Entry 1U0D (X-ray diffraction, 2.90 A resolution); this record covers chains D and A of the 4 polymer chains in the assembly.

[Chain D]
Molecule: 24-nt DNA strand
Sequence (24 nucleotides; row label = number of the first residue in the row):
   551 CGGAACTGTC TCACGACGTT TCGC

[Chain A]
Protein: DNA endonuclease I-CreI
Source organism: Chlamydomonas reinhardtii
Notes: EC 3.1.-.-
Reference sequence: P05725 (DNE1_CHLRE); residues 1-163 here = UniProt positions 1-163
Sequence (163 residues; numbered 1 to 163; the number before each row is that of its first residue):
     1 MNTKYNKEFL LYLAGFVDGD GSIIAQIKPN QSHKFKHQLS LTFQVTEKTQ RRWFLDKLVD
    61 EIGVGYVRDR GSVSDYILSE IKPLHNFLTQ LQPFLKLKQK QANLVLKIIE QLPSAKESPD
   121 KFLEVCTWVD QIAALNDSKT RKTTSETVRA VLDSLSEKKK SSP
Unresolved in the structure: 1, 154-163
Sequence notes: engineered mutation His-33 (Tyr in P05725), Thr-42 (Ala in P05725), Glu-47 (Gln in P05725), Glu-110 (Trp in P05725), Gln-111 (Arg in P05725)
Curated features (UniProtKB/Swiss-Prot):
  - region (Interaction with DNA): Gln-26 to Ser-32, Lys-34 to Gln-38, Arg-68 to Arg-70, Ser-138 to Thr-143
  - binding site (Mg(2+)): Gly-19, Asp-20
  - mutagenesis: Asp-20 (D20A/L/N: Loss of catalytic activity. Reduced affinity for DNA), Gln-26 (Q26A/C: Alters the specificity of the endonuclease), Gln-44 (Q44A/C/T/V/W: Alters the specificity of the endonuclease), Arg-68 (R68A: Loss of activity), Lys-98 (K98A: Strongly reduced affinity for DNA. Increased catalytic activity; K98R: Strongly reduced affinity for DNA. No effect on catalytic activity), Ser-138 (S138A: Reduced affinity for DNA. No effect on catalytic activity. Reduced cleavage; when associated with M-139), Lys-139 (K139M: Reduced affinity for DNA. No effect on catalytic activity. Reduced cleavage; when associated with A-138), Lys-142 (K142G: Reduced affinity for DNA. No effect on catalytic activity. Reduced cleavage; when associated with G-143), Thr-143 (T143G: Reduced affinity for DNA. No effect on catalytic activity. Reduced cleavage; when associated with G-142)
What the authors report for this chain:
  - specificity-determining residues: His-33
  - binding site for the 24-nt DNA strand: Asn-30
  - mutagenesis - Y33H: increased catalytic activity with the 24-nt DNA strand
  - mutagenesis - Q26A: increased catalytic activity on A:T at G6 sites
  - mutagenesis - Q26C: increased catalytic activity on G:C at G6 sites
  - mutagenesis - Q26C/Y66R: increased catalytic activity
  - mutagenesis - Y66R: abolished catalytic activity on G:C G6 target sites
  - mutagenesis - Q26C (Kd of 0.3 nM), Q26C/Y66R (Kd 0.6 nM): increased binding to G:C at positions G6
  - mutagenesis - Q26A: increased binding to A:T base-pair at positionG6
  - mutagenesis - Y66P: abolished catalytic activity on wild-type target site

[Interface between chain D and chain A]
Pairs across the interface - 20 pairs, chain D then chain A:
  DC551(D) with His-33(A), sugar contact
  DG552(D) with Ser-32(A), hydrogen bond to the base; His-33(A), phosphate contact; Lys-34(A), hydrogen bond to the phosphate; Lys-116(A), salt bridge to the phosphate
  DG553(D) with His-33(A), hydrogen bond to the base; Gln-38(A), base contact; Leu-112(A), phosphate contact
  DA554(D) with Gln-38(A), hydrogen bond to the base; Ser-79(A), phosphate contact; Glu-80(A), sugar contact; Ile-81(A), hydrogen bond to the phosphate
  DA555(D) with Tyr-66(A), phosphate contact
  DT557(D) with Arg-68(A), hydrogen bond to the base
  DG558(D) with Arg-68(A), hydrogen bond to the base
  DT559(D) with Arg-70(A), base contact
  DT561(D) with Lys-139(A), base contact
  DC562(D) with Lys-139(A), phosphate contact
  DA563(D) with Asp-137(A), phosphate contact
  DG565(D) with Asp-20(A), phosphate contact
Other interface residues (no listed pair), chain D (14 interface residues in all): DC556, DC560
Other interface residues (no listed pair), chain A (17 interface residues in all): Asn-30, Thr-140

[Summary]
14 residues of chain D face 17 of chain A across their interface; the contacts include 7 hydrogen bonds and 1
salt bridge. Polar pairs include DG552(D)/Ser-32(A), DG553(D)/His-33(A) and DA554(D)/Gln-38(A). From the
paper: a binding site for the 24-nt DNA strand at Asn-30(A); Q26C and Q26C/Y66R of chain A increase binding to
G:C at positions G6; 6 substitutions were tested in all.
Here chain D is a 24-nt DNA strand and chain A is DNA endonuclease I-CreI (Chlamydomonas reinhardtii). Entry
1U0D (Y33H Mutant of Homing endonuclease I-CreI) was determined by X-ray diffraction, deposited together with
1U0C.
